PDB entry 2R92 | X-ray diffraction, 3.80 A resolution | chains A and F of the 14 polymer chains in the assembly

[Chain A]
Name: DNA-directed RNA polymerase II subunit RPB1
Source organism: Saccharomyces cerevisiae
Notes: EC 2.7.7.6
Reference sequence: P04050 (RPB1_YEAST); residue numbers follow UniProt; this construct covers 1-1733
Chain sequence (1733 residues; each row starts with the number of its first residue):
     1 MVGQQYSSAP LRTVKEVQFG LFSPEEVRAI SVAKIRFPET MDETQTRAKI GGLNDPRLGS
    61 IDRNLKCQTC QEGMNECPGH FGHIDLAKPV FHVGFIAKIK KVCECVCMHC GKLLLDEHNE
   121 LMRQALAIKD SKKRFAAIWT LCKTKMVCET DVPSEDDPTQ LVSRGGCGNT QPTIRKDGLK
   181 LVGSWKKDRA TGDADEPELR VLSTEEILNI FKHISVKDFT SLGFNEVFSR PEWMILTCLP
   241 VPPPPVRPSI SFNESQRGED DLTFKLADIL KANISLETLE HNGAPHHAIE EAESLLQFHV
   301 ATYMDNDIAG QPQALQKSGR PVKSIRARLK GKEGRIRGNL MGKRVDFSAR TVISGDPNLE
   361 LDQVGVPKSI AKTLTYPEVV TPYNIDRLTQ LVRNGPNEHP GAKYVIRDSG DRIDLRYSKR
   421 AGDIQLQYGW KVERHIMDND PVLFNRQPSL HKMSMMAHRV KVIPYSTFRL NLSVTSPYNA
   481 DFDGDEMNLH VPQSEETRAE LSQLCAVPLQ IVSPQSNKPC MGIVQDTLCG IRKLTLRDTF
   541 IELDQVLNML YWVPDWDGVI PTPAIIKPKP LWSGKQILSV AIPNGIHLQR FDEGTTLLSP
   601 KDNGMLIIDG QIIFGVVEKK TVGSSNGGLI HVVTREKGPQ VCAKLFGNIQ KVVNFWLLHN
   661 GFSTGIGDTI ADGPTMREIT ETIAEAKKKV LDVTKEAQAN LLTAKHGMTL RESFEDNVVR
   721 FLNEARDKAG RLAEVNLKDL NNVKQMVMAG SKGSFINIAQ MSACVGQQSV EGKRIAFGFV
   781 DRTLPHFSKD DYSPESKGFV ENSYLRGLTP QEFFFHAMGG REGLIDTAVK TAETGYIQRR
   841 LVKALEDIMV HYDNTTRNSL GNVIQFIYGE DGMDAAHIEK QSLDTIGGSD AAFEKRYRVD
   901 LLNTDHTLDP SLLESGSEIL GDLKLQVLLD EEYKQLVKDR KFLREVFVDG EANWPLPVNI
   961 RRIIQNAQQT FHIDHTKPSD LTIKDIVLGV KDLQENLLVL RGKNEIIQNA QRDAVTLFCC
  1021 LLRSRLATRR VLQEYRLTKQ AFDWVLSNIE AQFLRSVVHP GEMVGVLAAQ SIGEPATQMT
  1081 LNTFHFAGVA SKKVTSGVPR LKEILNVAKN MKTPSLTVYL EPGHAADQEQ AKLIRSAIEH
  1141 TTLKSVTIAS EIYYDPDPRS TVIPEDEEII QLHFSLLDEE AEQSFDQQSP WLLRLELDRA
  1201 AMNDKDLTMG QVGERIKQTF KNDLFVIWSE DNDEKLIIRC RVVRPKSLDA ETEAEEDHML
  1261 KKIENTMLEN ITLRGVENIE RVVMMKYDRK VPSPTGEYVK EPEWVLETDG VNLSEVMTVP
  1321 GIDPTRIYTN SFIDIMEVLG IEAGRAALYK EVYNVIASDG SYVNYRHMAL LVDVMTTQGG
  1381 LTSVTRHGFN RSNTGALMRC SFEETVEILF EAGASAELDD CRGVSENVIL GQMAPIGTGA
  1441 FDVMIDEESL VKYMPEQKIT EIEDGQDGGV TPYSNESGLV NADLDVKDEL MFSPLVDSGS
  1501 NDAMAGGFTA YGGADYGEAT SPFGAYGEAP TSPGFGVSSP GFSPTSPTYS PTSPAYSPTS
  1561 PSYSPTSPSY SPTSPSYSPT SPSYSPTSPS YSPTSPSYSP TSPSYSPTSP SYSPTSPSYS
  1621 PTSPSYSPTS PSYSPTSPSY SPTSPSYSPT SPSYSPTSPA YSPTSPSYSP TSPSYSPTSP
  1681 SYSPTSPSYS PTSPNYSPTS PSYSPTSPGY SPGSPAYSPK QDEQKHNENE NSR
Unresolved in the structure: 1, 190-194, 1082-1091, 1178-1186, 1246-1253, 1456-1733
Ion coordination: Zn2+ site 1: C67, C70, C77, H80; Zn2+ site 2: C110, C148, C167

[Chain F]
Name: DNA-directed RNA polymerases I, II, and III subunit RPABC2
Source organism: Saccharomyces cerevisiae
Notes: EC 2.7.7.6
Reference sequence: P20435 (RPAB2_YEAST); residue numbers follow UniProt; this construct covers 1-155
Chain sequence (155 residues; numbered 1 to 155; the number before each row is that of its first residue):
     1 MSDYEEAFND GNENFEDFDV EHFSDEETYE EKPQFKDGET TDANGKTIVT GGNGPEDFQQ
    61 HEQIRRKTLK EKAIPKDQRA TTPYMTKYER ARILGTRALQ ISMNAPVFVD LEGETDPLRI
   121 AMKELAEKKI PLVIRRYLPD GSFEDWSVEE LIVDL
Unresolved in the structure: 1-67

[Interface between chain A and chain F]
Residue-residue contacts - 71 pairs, chain A then chain F:
  V379(A) with S102(F)
  V380(A) with N104(F)
  T381(A) with S102(F); N104(F), hydrogen bond
  P382(A) with N104(F)
  Y383(A) with V107(F); T115(F); I120(F), hydrophobic
  G429(A) with N104(F)
  S494(A) with L99(F)
  E495(A) with A98(F); L99(F); S102(F); P117(F); L118(F)
  E496(A) with G95(F); L99(F)
  A499(A) with G95(F)
  Q503(A) with R90(F), hydrogen bond
  L504(A) with Y88(F), hydrophobic; A91(F), hydrophobic
  Y852(A) with T81(F); T86(F); E89(F), hydrogen bond; R136(F); Y137(F)
  D853(A) with P139(F)
  R857(A) with P139(F)
  R1001(A) with A80(F); T81(F); P83(F)
  L1054(A) with Y84(F)
  R1055(A) with D154(F), salt bridge; L155(F)
  H1059(A) with T86(F); K87(F), hydrogen bond (side chain-backbone)
  P1060(A) with T86(F)
  E1062(A) with K87(F), salt bridge; Y88(F), hydrogen bond
  G1437(A) with Y88(F)
  T1438(A) with Y88(F); R92(F), hydrogen bond (backbone-side chain)
  G1439(A) with R92(F)
  F1441(A) with Y88(F); E89(F); R92(F), hydrogen bond (backbone-side chain); I134(F), hydrophobic; R135(F)
  D1442(A) with V133(F); I134(F); R135(F), hydrogen bond (backbone-backbone); Y137(F), hydrogen bond
  V1443(A) with R92(F); L132(F), hydrophobic; V133(F)
  M1444(A) with P131(F); L132(F); V133(F), hydrogen bond (backbone-backbone); R135(F)
  I1445(A) with P131(F); L132(F), hydrophobic
  D1446(A) with P131(F), hydrogen bond (backbone-backbone); V133(F)
  L1450(A) with F108(F), hydrophobic; P131(F), hydrophobic
  Y1453(A) with F108(F); K128(F), hydrogen bond (side chain-backbone); K129(F); I130(F); P131(F); E149(F), hydrogen bond
Interface residues without a listed pair, chain A (40 interface residues in all): Y428, S502, H851, D874, G1061, M1433, A1440, S1449
Interface residues without a listed pair, chain F (43 interface residues in all): T82, M85, T96, I101, L111, D116, L138

[In short]
Chain A and chain F form an interface of 40 and 43 residues respectively; the contacts include 13 hydrogen
bonds and 2 salt bridges. Among the polar pairs are R1055(A)-D154(F), E1062(A)-K87(F) and T381(A)-N104(F).
C67(A), C70(A), C77(A) and H80(A) form the Zn2+ site 1.
Chain A is DNA-directed RNA polymerase II subunit RPB1 and chain F is DNA-directed RNA polymerases I, II, and
III subunit RPABC2, both from Saccharomyces cerevisiae; the structure, Elongation complex of RNA polymerase II
with artificial RdRP scaffold, was determined by X-ray diffraction, deposited together with 2R93.
